7WRK - chain A; structure by X-ray diffraction, 1.78 A resolution.

[Chain A]
Molecule: hypothetical protein TTHA1873
From: Thermus thermophilus HB8
UniProt: Q5SH57 (Q5SH57_THET8); residue numbers follow UniProt; this construct covers 1-176
Amino-acid sequence (176 residues; numbered 1 to 176; the number before each row is that of its first residue):
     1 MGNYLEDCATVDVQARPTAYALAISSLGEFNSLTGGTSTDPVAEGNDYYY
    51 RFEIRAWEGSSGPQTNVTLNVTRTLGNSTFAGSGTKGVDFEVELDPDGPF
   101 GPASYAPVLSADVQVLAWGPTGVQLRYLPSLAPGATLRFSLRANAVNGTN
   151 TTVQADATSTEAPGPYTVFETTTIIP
Not modelled in the structure: 1-16
Metal / ion sites: Ca2+ site 1: Ile24, Ser25, Glu29, Asp40, Glu170, Thr171; Ca2+ site 2: Asp95, Asp97, Gly98, Gly101, Ala103

[Overview]
Ile24, Ser25, Glu29, Asp40, Glu170 and Thr171 coordinate Ca2+ site 1. The Ca2+ site 2 is built by Asp95,
Asp97, Gly98, Gly101 and Ala103.
Chain A is hypothetical protein TTHA1873 (Thermus thermophilus HB8); the structure, Structure of hypothetical
protein TTHA1873 from Thermus thermophilus, was determined by X-ray diffraction (same publication as 7WWN).
